Entry 7Z0Q (X-ray diffraction, 2.10 A resolution); this record covers chains D and G of the 3 polymer chains in the assembly.

# Chain D
Protein: HLA-DRB1 protein
Source organism: Homo sapiens
UniProt: O19730 (O19730_HUMAN); residues 2-199 here = UniProt positions 2-199
Sequence (198 residues; row label = number of the first residue in the row):
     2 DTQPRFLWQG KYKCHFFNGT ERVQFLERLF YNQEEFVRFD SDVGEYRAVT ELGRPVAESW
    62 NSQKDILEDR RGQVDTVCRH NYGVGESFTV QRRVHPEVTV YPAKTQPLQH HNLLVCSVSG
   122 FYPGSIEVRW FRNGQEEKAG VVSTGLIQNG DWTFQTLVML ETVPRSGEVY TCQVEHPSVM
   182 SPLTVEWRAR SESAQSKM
Not modelled in the structure: 2-3, 105-111, 133-134, 166-168, 192-199
Cystine bridges: C15-C79, C117-C173

# Chain G
Protein: CLIP peptide
Source organism: Homo sapiens
Sequence (17 residues; row label = number of the first residue in the row):
     4 PVSKMRMATP LLMQAGN
Not modelled in the structure: 4-5, 20

# Chain D / chain G interface
Contacting residue pairs (19; chain D residue first):
  Y13(D) - A11(G)  hydrophobic
  Y13(D) - P13(G)
  Y47(D) - L14(G)
  V57(D) - M16(G)  hydrophobic
  W61(D) - L14(G)  hydrophobic
  W61(D) - L15(G)  hydrogen bond (side chain-backbone)
  W61(D) - M16(G)  hydrophobic
  I67(D) - L14(G)  hydrophobic
  R71(D) - T12(G)  hydrogen bond (side chain-backbone)
  R71(D) - L14(G)
  Q74(D) - A11(G)
  T77(D) - R9(G)  hydrogen bond (backbone-side chain)
  V78(D) - M10(G)
  H81(D) - K7(G)  hydrogen bond (side chain-backbone)
  H81(D) - R9(G)
  N82(D) - M8(G)
  N82(D) - R9(G)  hydrogen bond (side chain-backbone)
  V85(D) - S6(G)
  V85(D) - K7(G)
Interface residues without a listed pair, chain D (16 interface residues in all): W9, F26, D70, F89

# In short
16 residues of chain D and 11 residues of chain G are in contact; the contacts include 5 hydrogen bonds. Among
the polar pairs are W61(D)-L15(G), R71(D)-T12(G) and T77(D)-R9(G).
Chain D is HLA-DRB1 protein and chain G is CLIP peptide, both from Homo sapiens; the structure, MHC-II
dynamics are maintained in HLA-DR allotypes to ensure catalyzed peptide exchange, was determined by X-ray
diffraction (same publication as 7YX9 and 7YXB).
